2WQU - chain A; structure by X-ray diffraction, 2.60 A resolution.

[Chain A]
Name: Internalin B
From: Listeria monocytogenes
Notes: fragment: internalin domain, residues 36-321
Reference sequence: P25147 (INLB_LISMO); residues 36-321 here = UniProt positions 36-321
Sequence (289 residues; row label = number of the first residue in the row):
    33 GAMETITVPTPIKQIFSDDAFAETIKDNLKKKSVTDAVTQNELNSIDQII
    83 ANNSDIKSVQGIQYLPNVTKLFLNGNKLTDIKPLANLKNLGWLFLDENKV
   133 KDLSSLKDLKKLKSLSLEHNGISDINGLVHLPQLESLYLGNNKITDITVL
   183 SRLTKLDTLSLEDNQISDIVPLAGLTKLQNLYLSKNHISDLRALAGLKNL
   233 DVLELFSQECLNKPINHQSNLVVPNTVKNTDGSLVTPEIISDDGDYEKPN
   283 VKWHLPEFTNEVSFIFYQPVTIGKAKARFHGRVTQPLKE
Unresolved in the structure: 33-35, 321
Reported in the primary citation:
  - self-association interface (contacts with another copy of this molecule); pairs are residue here / residue on that copy: Ser183-Asp263 (hydrogen bond), Asp200-Arg224 (salt bridge)
  - mutagenesis - S199R/D200R/G206R/A227R, D200R/G206R/A227R: decreased signaling

[Summary]
The paper reports that S199R/D200R/G206R/A227R and D200R/G206R/A227R reduce signaling; a self-association
interface involving Ser183 and Asp200.
Chain A is Internalin B (Listeria monocytogenes); the structure, Internalin domain of Listeria monocytogenes
InlB: triclinic crystal form, was determined by X-ray diffraction, deposited together with 2WQV, 2WQW and
2WQX.
